Entry 4HDG (X-ray diffraction, 2.38 A resolution); this record covers chain A.

# Chain A
Name: Polyprotein
Organism: Japanese encephalitis virus
Notes: EC 2.7.7.48; fragment: RNA dependent RNA polymerase module, Residues 272-905
UniProt: G3LHD9 (G3LHD9_9FLAV); residues 272-905 here correspond to UniProt positions 2799-3432 (UniProt number = residue number + 2527)
Sequence (639 residues; numbered 267 to 905; the number before each row is that of its first residue):
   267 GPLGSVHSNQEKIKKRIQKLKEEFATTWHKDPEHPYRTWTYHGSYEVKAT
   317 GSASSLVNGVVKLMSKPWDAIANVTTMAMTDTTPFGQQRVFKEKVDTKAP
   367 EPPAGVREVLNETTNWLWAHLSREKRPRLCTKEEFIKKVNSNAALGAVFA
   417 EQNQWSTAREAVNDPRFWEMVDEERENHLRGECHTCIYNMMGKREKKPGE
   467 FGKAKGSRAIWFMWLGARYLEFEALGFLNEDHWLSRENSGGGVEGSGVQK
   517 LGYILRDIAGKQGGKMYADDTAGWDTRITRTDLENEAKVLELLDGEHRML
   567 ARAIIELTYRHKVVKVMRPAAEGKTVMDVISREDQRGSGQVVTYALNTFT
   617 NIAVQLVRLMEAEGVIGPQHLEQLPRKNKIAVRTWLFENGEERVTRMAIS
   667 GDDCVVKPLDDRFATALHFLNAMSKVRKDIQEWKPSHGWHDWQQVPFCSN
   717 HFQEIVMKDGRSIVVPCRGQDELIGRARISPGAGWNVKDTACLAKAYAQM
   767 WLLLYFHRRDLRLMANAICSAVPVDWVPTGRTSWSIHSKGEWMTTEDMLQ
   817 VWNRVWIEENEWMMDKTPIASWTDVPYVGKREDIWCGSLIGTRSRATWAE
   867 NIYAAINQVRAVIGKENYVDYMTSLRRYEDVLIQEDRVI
Not modelled in the structure: 267-273, 318-321, 890-905
Differences from the reference sequence: expression tag (267-271); conflict Arg-373 (Lys2900 in G3LHD9), Asn-429 (Asp2956 in G3LHD9), Ala-836 (Thr3363 in G3LHD9)
Bound ions: Zn2+ site 1: Glu-440, His-444, Cys-449, Cys-452; Zn2+ site 2: His-717, Cys-733, Cys-852
Ligand contacts: GTP (guanosine-5'-triphosphate): Arg-460, Lys-463, Lys-471, Arg-474, Trp-540, Asp-541, Gly-603, Ser-604, Asn-613, Asp-668, Asp-669, Ser-715, Arg-734, Glu-738, Arg-742, Thr-798, Ser-799, Trp-800, Ser-801
What the authors report for this chain:
  - catalytic residues: Asp-536, Asp-668, Asp-669
  - binding site for GTP: Arg-460, Lys-463, Lys-471, Arg-474, Asp-541, Ser-604, Asp-668, Cys-714, Arg-734, Arg-742, Ser-799, Trp-800, Ser-801
  - specificity-determining residues: Asp-541, Ser-604
  - contacts within the chain: Ser-799/Ser-801 (hydrogen bond), Ser-799/Ser-804 (hydrogen bond)
  - mutagenesis - D541A, S604A, R734A, R742A: abolished catalytic activity on initiation
  - mutagenesis - S799A, S799Y: increased catalytic activity on initiate RNA synthesis
  - mutagenesis - R734A, R742A, S799A, S799Y: unchanged catalytic activity on elongation
  - mutagenesis - D541A, S604A: decreased catalytic activity on elongation
  - mutagenesis - D541A/S604A: abolished catalytic activity on primer extension

# Summary
Ligands of chain A: GTP. Glu-440, His-444, Cys-449 and Cys-452 form the Zn2+ site 1. His-717, Cys-733 and
Cys-852 coordinate Zn2+ site 2. The paper reports catalytic residues Asp-536, Asp-668 and Asp-669; D541A,
S604A and R734A, among others, abolish catalytic activity on initiation; 7 substitutions were tested in all.
Chain A is Polyprotein (Japanese encephalitis virus); the structure, Crystal Structure of viral RdRp in
complex with GTP, was determined by X-ray diffraction (same publication as 4HDH and 4MTP).
